Entry 1DKR (X-ray diffraction, 2.30 A resolution); this record covers chains A and B.

# Chain A (and B)
Name: Phosphoribosyl pyrophosphate synthetase
Source organism: Bacillus subtilis
Notes: EC 2.7.6.1; chain B of this document is another copy of the same molecule, construct and numbering; everything in this record applies to it too
UniProtKB: P14193 (KPRS_BACSU); residues 0-316 here correspond to UniProt positions 1-317 (UniProt number = residue number + 1)
Chain sequence (317 residues; numbered 0 to 316; the number before each row is that of its first residue; numbering starts at 0):
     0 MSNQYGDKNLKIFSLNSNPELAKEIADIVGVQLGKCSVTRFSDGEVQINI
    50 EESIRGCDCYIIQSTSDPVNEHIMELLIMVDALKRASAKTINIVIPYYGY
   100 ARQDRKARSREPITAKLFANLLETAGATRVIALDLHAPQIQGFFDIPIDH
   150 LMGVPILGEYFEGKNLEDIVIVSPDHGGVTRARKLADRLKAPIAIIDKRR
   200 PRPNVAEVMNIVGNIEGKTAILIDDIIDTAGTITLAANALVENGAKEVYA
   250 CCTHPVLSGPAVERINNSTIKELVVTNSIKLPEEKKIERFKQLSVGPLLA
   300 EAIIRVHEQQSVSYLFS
Disordered / not traced: 0-7, 106-107, 199-207 (chain B: 0, 199-207, 316)
Curated features (UniProtKB/Swiss-Prot):
  - active site: Lys-197
  - binding site (ATP): Asp-42 to Glu-44, Arg-101, Gln-102
  - binding site (ADP): Lys-105, Arg-109, Gln-140, Asp-148, His-149, Ser-310 to Ser-312
  - binding site (Mg(2+)): His-135, Asp-174
  - binding site (D-ribose 5-phosphate): Arg-199, Asp-223, Asp-227 to Thr-231

# How chain A and chain B interact
Pairs across the interface - 61 pairs, chain A then chain B:
  Asp-103(A) with Gln-138(B), hydrogen bond
  Arg-104(A) with Pro-137(B); Gln-138(B)
  Lys-105(A) with Gln-140(B)
  Ser-108(A) with Ser-312(B); Phe-315(B)
  Arg-109(A) with Ser-312(B)
  Ile-112(A) with Gly-141(B)
  Lys-115(A) with Gly-141(B), hydrogen bond (side chain-backbone); Phe-142(B); Phe-143(B); Asp-144(B), salt bridge
  Asn-119(A) with Asp-144(B), hydrogen bond
  Ala-136(A) with Gln-138(B)
  Gln-138(A) with Gln-102(B); Ala-136(B); Gln-138(B); Phe-142(B)
  Gly-141(A) with Ile-112(B); Lys-115(B), hydrogen bond (backbone-side chain); Phe-142(B)
  Phe-142(A) with Lys-115(B); Gln-138(B); Gly-141(B); Phe-142(B), hydrophobic
  Phe-143(A) with Lys-115(B)
  Asp-144(A) with Lys-115(B), salt bridge; Asn-119(B), hydrogen bond
  His-175(A) with Val-178(B); Thr-179(B), hydrogen bond (backbone-side chain); Arg-182(B)
  Gly-176(A) with Thr-179(B)
  Val-178(A) with His-175(B); Val-178(B), hydrophobic; Ile-194(B), hydrophobic
  Thr-179(A) with His-175(B)
  Arg-182(A) with His-175(B); Lys-197(B), hydrogen bond (side chain-backbone); Arg-198(B)
  Ala-185(A) with Arg-198(B), hydrogen bond (backbone-side chain)
  Asp-186(A) with Arg-198(B), salt bridge
  Ala-190(A) with Arg-198(B), hydrogen bond (backbone-side chain)
  Pro-191(A) with Arg-198(B)
  Ile-192(A) with Asp-196(B); Arg-198(B); Val-211(B)
  Ile-194(A) with Val-178(B), hydrophobic
  Asp-196(A) with Ile-192(B)
  Lys-197(A) with Arg-182(B), hydrogen bond (backbone-side chain)
  Arg-198(A) with Arg-182(B); Ala-185(B); Asp-186(B), salt bridge; Ala-190(B), hydrogen bond (side chain-backbone); Pro-191(B); Ile-192(B)
  Val-211(A) with Ile-192(B); Val-211(B); Gly-212(B)
  Gly-212(A) with Val-211(B)
  Ser-312(A) with Ser-108(B), hydrogen bond; Arg-109(B), hydrogen bond
Other interface residues (no listed pair), chain A (36 interface residues in all): Pro-137, Gln-140, Ala-193, Ser-310, Phe-315
Other interface residues (no listed pair), chain B (33 interface residues in all): Gly-176, Ser-310

# Summary
The interface between chain A and chain B involves 36 residues on one side and 33 on the other; the contacts
include 13 hydrogen bonds and 4 salt bridges. Polar contacts include Lys-115(A)/Asp-144(B),
Asp-186(A)/Arg-198(B) and Asp-103(A)/Gln-138(B).
Chain A and chain B are both Phosphoribosyl pyrophosphate synthetase (Bacillus subtilis); the structure,
Crystal structures of bacillus subtilis phosphoribosylpyrophosphate synthetase: molecular basis of allosteric
inhibition and activation, was determined by X-ray diffraction.
